PDB entry 4FYD | X-ray diffraction, 3.10 A resolution | chains A and E of the 3 polymer chains in the assembly

# Chain A
Name: DNA polymerase alpha catalytic subunit A
From: Saccharomyces cerevisiae
Notes: EC 2.7.7.7; fragment: Polymerase domain
UniProt: P13382 (DPOA_YEAST); residue numbers follow UniProt; this construct covers 349-1258
Sequence (910 residues; numbered 349 to 1258; the number before each row is that of its first residue):
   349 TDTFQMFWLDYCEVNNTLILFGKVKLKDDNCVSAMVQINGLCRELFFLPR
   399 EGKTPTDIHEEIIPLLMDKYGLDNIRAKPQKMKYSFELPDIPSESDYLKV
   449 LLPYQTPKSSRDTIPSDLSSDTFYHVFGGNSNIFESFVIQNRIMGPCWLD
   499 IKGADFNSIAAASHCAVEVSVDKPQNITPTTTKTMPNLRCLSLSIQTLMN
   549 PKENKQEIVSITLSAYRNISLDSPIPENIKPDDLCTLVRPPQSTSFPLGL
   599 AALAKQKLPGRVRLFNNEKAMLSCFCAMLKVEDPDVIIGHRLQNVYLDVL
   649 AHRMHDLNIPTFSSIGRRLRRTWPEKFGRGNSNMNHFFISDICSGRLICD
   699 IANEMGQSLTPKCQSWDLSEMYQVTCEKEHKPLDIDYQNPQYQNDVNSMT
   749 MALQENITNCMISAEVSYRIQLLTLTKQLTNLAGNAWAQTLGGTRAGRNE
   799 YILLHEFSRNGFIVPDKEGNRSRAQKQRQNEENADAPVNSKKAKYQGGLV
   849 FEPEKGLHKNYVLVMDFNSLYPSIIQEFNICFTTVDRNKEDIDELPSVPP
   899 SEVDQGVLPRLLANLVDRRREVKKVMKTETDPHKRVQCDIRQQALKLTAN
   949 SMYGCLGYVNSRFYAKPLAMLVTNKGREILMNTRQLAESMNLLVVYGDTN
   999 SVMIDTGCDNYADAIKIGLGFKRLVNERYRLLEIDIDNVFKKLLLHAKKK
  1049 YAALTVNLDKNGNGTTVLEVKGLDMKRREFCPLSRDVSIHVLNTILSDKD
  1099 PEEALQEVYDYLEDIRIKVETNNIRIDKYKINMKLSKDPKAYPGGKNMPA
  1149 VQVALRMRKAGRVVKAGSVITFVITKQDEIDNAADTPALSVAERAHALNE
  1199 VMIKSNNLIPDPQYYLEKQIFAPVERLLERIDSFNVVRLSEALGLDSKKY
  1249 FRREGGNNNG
Disordered / not traced: 507-510, 677-680, 816-840, 1175-1187, 1243-1258
Sequence notes: engineered mutation Ala508 (Arg in P13382), Ala509 (Asn in P13382), Asn998 (Asp in P13382)
Small-molecule neighbours: 2'-deoxyguanosine-5'-triphosphate (DGT): Asp864, Phe865, Asn866, Ser867, Leu868, Tyr869, Pro870, Arg917, Lys921, Lys944, Leu945, Asn948, Tyr951, Gly952, Thr997, Asn998
What the authors report for this chain:
  - binding site for the 12-nt DNA/RNA hybrid strand (chain E): Lys1074 to Glu1077, Met1131, Lys1132, Leu1133, Ser1134, Lys1135, Tyr1140, Met1146
  - contacts within the chain: Arg1075-Glu1077 (hydrogen bond)
  - binding site for the 25-nt DNA strand: Phe685
  - binding site for the 12-nt DNA/RNA hybrid strand: Asp891
  - mutagenesis - R508A/N509A/D998N: decreased catalytic activity
  - conformationally variable residues (domain motion, loop rearrangement, order/disorder transition): Asp864 to Ser871, Ile1229 to Gly1242

# Chain E
Molecule: 12-nt DNA/RNA hybrid strand
Sequence (12 nucleotides; numbered 1 to 12; the number before each row is that of its first residue):
     1 CGGCGGGCAGGG

# How chain A and chain E interact
Residue-residue contacts (29):
  Asp996(A) - DG11(E)  sugar contact
  Asp996(A) - DG12(E)  sugar contact
  Thr997(A) - DG12(E)  sugar contact
  Asn998(A) - DG12(E)  phosphate contact
  Lys1047(A) - G10(E)  base contact
  Lys1047(A) - DG11(E)  hydrogen bond to the base
  Lys1069(A) - DG11(E)  phosphate contact
  Lys1069(A) - DG12(E)  salt bridge to the phosphate
  Gly1070(A) - G10(E)  sugar contact
  Gly1070(A) - DG11(E)  hydrogen bond to the phosphate
  Lys1074(A) - G10(E)  phosphate contact
  Lys1074(A) - DG11(E)  salt bridge to the phosphate
  Arg1075(A) - C8(E)  base contact
  Arg1075(A) - A9(E)  hydrogen bond to the sugar
  Arg1075(A) - G10(E)  hydrogen bond to the sugar
  Arg1076(A) - A9(E)  salt bridge to the phosphate
  Arg1076(A) - G10(E)  salt bridge to the phosphate
  Glu1077(A) - C8(E)  sugar contact
  Met1131(A) - C8(E)  phosphate contact
  Met1131(A) - A9(E)  phosphate contact
  Lys1132(A) - C8(E)  phosphate contact
  Lys1132(A) - A9(E)  hydrogen bond to the phosphate
  Leu1133(A) - C8(E)  phosphate contact
  Ser1134(A) - C8(E)  hydrogen bond to the phosphate
  Lys1135(A) - G6(E)  phosphate contact
  Lys1135(A) - G7(E)  salt bridge to the phosphate
  Tyr1140(A) - G7(E)  hydrogen bond to the phosphate
  Tyr1140(A) - C8(E)  hydrogen bond to the phosphate
  Met1146(A) - G7(E)  sugar contact
Other interface residues (no listed pair), chain A (18 interface residues in all): Val1068

# In short
18 residues of chain A and 7 residues of chain E are in contact; the contacts include 8 hydrogen bonds and 5
salt bridges. Among the polar pairs are Lys1047(A)-DG11(E), Arg1075(A)-A9(E) and Arg1075(A)-G10(E). The paper
reports a binding site for the 12-nt DNA/RNA hybrid strand (chain E) at Lys1074(A), Met1131(A) and Lys1132(A)
among others; R508A/N509A/D998N of chain A reduce catalytic activity.
Here chain A is DNA polymerase alpha catalytic subunit A (Saccharomyces cerevisiae) and chain E is a 12-nt
DNA/RNA hybrid strand. Entry 4FYD (Crystal structure of yeast DNA polymerase alpha bound to DNA/RNA and dGTP)
was determined by X-ray diffraction together with 4B08, 4FVM and 4FXD from the same study.
